6KBB - chains D and F of the 3 polymer chains in the assembly; structure by X-ray diffraction, 2.37 A resolution.

# Chain D
Molecule: Histone H2B type 2-E
Organism: Homo sapiens
UniProtKB: Q16778 (H2B2E_HUMAN); residues 26-125 here correspond to UniProt positions 27-126 (UniProt number = residue number + 1)
Sequence (104 residues; each row starts with the number of its first residue):
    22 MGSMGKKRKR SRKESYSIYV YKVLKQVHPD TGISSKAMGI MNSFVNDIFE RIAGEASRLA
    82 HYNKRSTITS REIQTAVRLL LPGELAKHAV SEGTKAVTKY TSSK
Disordered / not traced: 22-30, 124-125
Construct notes: initiating methionine (22); expression tag (23-25)
Swiss-Prot annotation at these positions:
  - modified residue: Lys34 (N6-(2-hydroxyisobutyryl)lysine), Glu35 (PolyADP-ribosyl glutamic acid), Ser36 (Phosphoserine), Lys43 (N6-(2-hydroxyisobutyryl)lysine), Lys46 (N6-(2-hydroxyisobutyryl)lysine), Lys57 (N6,N6-dimethyllysine), Arg79 (Dimethylated arginine), Lys85 (N6,N6,N6-trimethyllysine), Arg86 (Omega-N-methylarginine), Arg92 (Omega-N-methylarginine), Lys108 (N6-(2-hydroxyisobutyryl)lysine), Thr115 (Phosphothreonine), Lys116 (N6-(2-hydroxyisobutyryl)lysine), Lys120 (N6-(2-hydroxyisobutyryl)lysine)
  - glycosylation: Ser112 (O-linked (GlcNAc) serine)
  - cross-link (Glycyl lysine isopeptide (Lys-Gly)): Lys34 (interchain with G-Cter in ubiquitin), Lys120 (interchain with G-Cter in ubiquitin)

# Chain F
Molecule: SWR1-complex protein 5
Organism: Saccharomyces cerevisiae (strain ATCC 204508 / S288c)
UniProtKB: P38326 (SWC5_YEAST); residues 1-79 here = UniProt positions 1-79
Sequence (81 residues; each row starts with the number of its first residue; numbers below 1 keep their minus sign (Gly-1 is residue -1)):
    -1 GSMPEVETKI IPNEKEDEDE DGYIEEEDED FQPEKDKLGG GSDDSDASDG GDDYDDGVNR
    59 DKGRNKVDYS RIESESGGLI K
Disordered / not traced: -1 to 14, 33-79
Construct notes: expression tag (-1 to 0)

# Interface between chain D and chain F
Contacting residue pairs - 15 pairs, chain D then chain F:
  Ser38(D) - Phe29(F)
  Tyr42(D) - Phe29(F)  hydrophobic
  Tyr42(D) - Pro31(F)  hydrophobic
  Ile54(D) - Asp28(F)
  Ile54(D) - Phe29(F)  hydrogen bond (backbone-backbone)
  Ser55(D) - Asp26(F)  hydrogen bond
  Ser55(D) - Glu27(F)
  Ser55(D) - Phe29(F)
  Ser56(D) - Asp26(F)  hydrogen bond (backbone-side chain)
  Ser56(D) - Glu27(F)  hydrogen bond (backbone-backbone)
  Ser56(D) - Asp28(F)
  Ser56(D) - Phe29(F)
  Lys57(D) - Tyr21(F)
  Lys57(D) - Asp26(F)  hydrogen bond (backbone-side chain)
  Met59(D) - Phe29(F)  hydrophobic
Other interface residues (no listed pair), chain D (9 interface residues in all): Ile39, Ala58

# In short
The interface between chain D and chain F involves 9 residues on one side and 6 on the other, with 5 hydrogen
bonds. Polar pairs include Ser55(D)-Asp26(F), Ser56(D)-Asp26(F) and Lys57(D)-Asp26(F).
Here chain D is Histone H2B type 2-E (Homo sapiens) and chain F is SWR1-complex protein 5 (Saccharomyces
cerevisiae (strain ATCC 204508 / S288c)). Entry 6KBB (Role of the DEF/Y motif of Swc5 in histone H2A.Z
deposition) was determined by X-ray diffraction.
